6M5T - chain A; structure by electron microscopy, 3.60 A resolution.

== Chain A ==
Name: Tripartite terminase subunit 3
From: Human alphaherpesvirus 1 strain 17
Notes: EC 3.1.-.-
UniProt: P04295 (TRM3_HHV11); numbering as in UniProt (aligned over 471-735)
Sequence (286 residues; numbered 450 to 735; the number before each row is that of its first residue):
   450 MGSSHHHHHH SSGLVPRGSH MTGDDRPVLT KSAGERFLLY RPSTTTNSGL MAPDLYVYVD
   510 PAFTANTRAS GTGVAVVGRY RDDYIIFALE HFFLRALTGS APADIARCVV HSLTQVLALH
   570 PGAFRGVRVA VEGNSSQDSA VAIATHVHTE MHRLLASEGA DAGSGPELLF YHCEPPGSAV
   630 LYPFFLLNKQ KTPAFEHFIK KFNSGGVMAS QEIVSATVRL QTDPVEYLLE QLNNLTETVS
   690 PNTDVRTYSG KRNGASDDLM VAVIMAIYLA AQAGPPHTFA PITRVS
Disordered / not traced: 450-475, 694-702, 729-735
Construct notes: initiating methionine (450); expression tag (451-470)
Curated features (UniProtKB/Swiss-Prot):
  - active site (For nuclease activity): Asp-509, Glu-581, Asp-707
From the paper describing this entry:
  - catalytic residues: Asp-509, Glu-581, Asp-706, Asp-707

== Summary ==
From UniProt: 3 active-site residues. The paper reports catalytic residues Asp-509, Glu-581 and Asp-706 among
others.
Chain A is Tripartite terminase subunit 3 (Human alphaherpesvirus 1 strain 17); the structure, The coordinate
of the nuclease domain of the apo terminase complex, was determined by electron microscopy, deposited together
with 6M5R, 6M5S, 6M5U and 6M5V.
